4FJ7 - chains A and T of the 3 polymer chains in the assembly; structure by X-ray diffraction, 1.90 A resolution.

Chain A:
Molecule: DNA polymerase
Source organism: Enterobacteria phage RB69
Notes: EC 2.7.7.7
UniProt: Q38087 (DPOL_BPR69); residue numbers follow UniProt; this construct covers 1-903
Amino-acid sequence (903 residues; each row starts with the number of its first residue):
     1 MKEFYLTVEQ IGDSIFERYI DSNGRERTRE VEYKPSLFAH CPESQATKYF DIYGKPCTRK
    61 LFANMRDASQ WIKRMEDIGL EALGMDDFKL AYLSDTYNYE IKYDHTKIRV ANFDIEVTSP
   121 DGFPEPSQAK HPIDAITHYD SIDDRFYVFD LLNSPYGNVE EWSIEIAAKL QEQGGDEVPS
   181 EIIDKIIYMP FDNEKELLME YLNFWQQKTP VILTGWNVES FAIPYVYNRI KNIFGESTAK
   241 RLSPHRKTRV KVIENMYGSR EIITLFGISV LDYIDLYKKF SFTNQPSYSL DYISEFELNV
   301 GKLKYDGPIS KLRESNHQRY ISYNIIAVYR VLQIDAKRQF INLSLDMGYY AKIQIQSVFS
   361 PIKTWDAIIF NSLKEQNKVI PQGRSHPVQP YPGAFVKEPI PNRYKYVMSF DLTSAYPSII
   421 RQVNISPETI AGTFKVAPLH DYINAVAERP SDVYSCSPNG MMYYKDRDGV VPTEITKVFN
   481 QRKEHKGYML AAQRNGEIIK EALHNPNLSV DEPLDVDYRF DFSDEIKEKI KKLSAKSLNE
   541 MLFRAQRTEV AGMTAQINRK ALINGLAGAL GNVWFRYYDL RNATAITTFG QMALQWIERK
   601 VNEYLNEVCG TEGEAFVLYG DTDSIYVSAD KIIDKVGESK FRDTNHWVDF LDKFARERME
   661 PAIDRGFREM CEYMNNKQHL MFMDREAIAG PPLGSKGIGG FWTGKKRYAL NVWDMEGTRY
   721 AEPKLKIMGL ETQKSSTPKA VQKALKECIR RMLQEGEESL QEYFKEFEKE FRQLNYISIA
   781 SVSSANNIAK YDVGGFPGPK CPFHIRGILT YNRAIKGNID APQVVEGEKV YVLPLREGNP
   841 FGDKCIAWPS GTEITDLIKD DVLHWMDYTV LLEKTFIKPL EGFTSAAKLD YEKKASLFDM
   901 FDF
Disordered / not traced: 902-903
Differences from the reference sequence: engineered mutation Ala222 (Asp in Q38087), Ala327 (Asp in Q38087), Ala415 (Leu in Q38087), Ala561 (Leu in Q38087), Gly565 (Ser in Q38087), Ala567 (Tyr in Q38087)
Curated features (UniProtKB/Swiss-Prot):
  - region: Thr248 to Thr264 (Beta hairpin), Lys705 to Tyr708 (Binding of DNA in B-conformation), Leu897 to Phe903 (Interaction with the polymerase clamp)
  - binding site (Mg(2+)): Asp114, Glu116, Asp411, Leu412, Asp623
  - binding site (substrate): Ser414, Tyr416, Arg482, Lys560
  - site: Asp621 (Optimization of metal coordination by the polymerase active site), Lys706 (Optimization of metal coordination by the polymerase active site), Asp714 (Essential for viral replication)
  - mutagenesis: Asp621 (D621A: Drastic decrease in the efficiency of incorporation of dGMP), Lys706 (K706A: Almost complete loss of polymerase activity), Asp714 (D714A: Complete loss of viral replication)
Bound ions: Ca2+ site 1 near Glu116 (its only coordinating residue here); Ca2+ site 2: Asp411, Leu412, Asp623 (together with 2'-deoxyguanosine-5'-triphosphate); Ca2+ site 3: Asn505, Asn507, Lys531; Ca2+ site 4: Asp623 (together with 2'-deoxyguanosine-5'-triphosphate); Ca2+ site 5 near Glu716 (its only coordinating residue here)
Ligand contacts: 2'-deoxyguanosine-5'-triphosphate (DGT): Asp411, Leu412, Thr413, Ser414, Ala415, Tyr416, Pro417, Arg482, Lys486, Lys560, Asn564, Ala567, Gly568, Thr622, Asp623

Chain T:
Molecule: DNA template
Sequence (18 nucleotides; numbered 1 to 18; the number before each row is that of its first residue):
     1 TCGTCTAAGC AGTCCGCG

How chain A and chain T interact:
Residue-residue contacts (49; chain A residue first):
  Glu219(A) - DC2(T)  hydrogen bond to the base
  Ile253(A) - DC2(T)  sugar contact
  Glu254(A) - DC2(T)  sugar contact
  Asn255(A) - DT1(T)  base contact
  Asn255(A) - DC2(T)  phosphate contact
  Tyr257(A) - DT1(T)  base contact
  Arg260(A) - DC2(T)  salt bridge to the phosphate
  Ile262(A) - DC2(T)  base contact
  Asp275(A) - DG3(T)  base contact
  Phe359(A) - DG3(T)  base contact
  Ser360(A) - DG3(T)  phosphate contact
  Ser360(A) - DT4(T)  hydrogen bond to the phosphate
  Pro361(A) - DG3(T)  phosphate contact
  Pro361(A) - DT4(T)  phosphate contact
  Ile362(A) - DT4(T)  hydrogen bond to the phosphate
  Tyr391(A) - DC5(T)  sugar contact
  Tyr391(A) - DT6(T)  sugar contact
  Pro392(A) - DT6(T)  phosphate contact
  Pro392(A) - DA7(T)  phosphate contact
  Gly393(A) - DT6(T)  hydrogen bond to the phosphate
  Gly393(A) - DA7(T)  hydrogen bond to the phosphate
  Ala394(A) - DA7(T)  sugar contact
  Val396(A) - DA8(T)  phosphate contact
  Asn564(A) - DT4(T)  base contact
  Gly565(A) - DT4(T)  base contact
  Gly568(A) - DT4(T)  sugar contact
  Gly568(A) - DC5(T)  sugar contact
  Ala569(A) - DT4(T)  sugar contact
  Gly571(A) - DC5(T)  sugar contact
  Asn572(A) - DT4(T)  hydrogen bond to the phosphate
  Asn572(A) - DC5(T)  hydrogen bond to the phosphate
  Lys705(A) - DA8(T)  salt bridge to the phosphate
  Lys705(A) - DG9(T)  sugar contact
  Lys706(A) - DA7(T)  base contact
  Lys706(A) - DA8(T)  sugar contact
  Arg707(A) - DG9(T)  phosphate contact
  Arg707(A) - DC10(T)  salt bridge to the phosphate
  Glu731(A) - DC10(T)  sugar contact
  Ser784(A) - DT1(T)  hydrogen bond to the base
  Asn786(A) - DT1(T)  hydrogen bond to the base
  Pro799(A) - DC14(T)  phosphate contact
  Lys800(A) - DG12(T)  base contact
  Lys800(A) - DT13(T)  hydrogen bond to the base
  Lys800(A) - DC14(T)  hydrogen bond to the phosphate
  Cys801(A) - DT13(T)  sugar contact
  Phe803(A) - DG12(T)  sugar contact
  Gly827(A) - DT1(T)  base contact
  Lys844(A) - DT13(T)  salt bridge to the phosphate
  Lys874(A) - DG12(T)  salt bridge to the phosphate
Other interface residues (no listed pair), chain A (43 interface residues in all): Lys251, Lys363, Pro390, Glu398, Lys734, Arg806, Lys878
Other interface residues (no listed pair), chain T (14 interface residues in all): DA11

Summary:
43 residues of chain A and 14 residues of chain T are in contact; the contacts include 11 hydrogen bonds and 5
salt bridges. Among the polar pairs are Glu219(A)-DC2(T), Ser784(A)-DT1(T) and Asn786(A)-DT1(T). Chain A binds
2'-deoxyguanosine-5'-triphosphate.
Chain A is DNA polymerase (Enterobacteria phage RB69) and chain T is DNA template; the structure, RB69 DNA
polymerase ternary complex with dGTP/dT, was determined by X-ray diffraction (same publication as 4FJ5, 4FJ8,
4FJ9, 4FJG, 4FJH, 4FJI and 9 further entries).
